PDB entry 2GMT | X-ray diffraction, 1.80 A resolution | chains A and C of the 3 polymer chains in the assembly

[Chain A]
Name: Gamma-chymotrypsin
Source organism: Bos taurus
Notes: EC 3.4.21.1
UniProt: P00766 (CTRA_BOVIN); residues 1-13 here = UniProt positions 1-13
Sequence (13 residues; each row starts with the number of its first residue):
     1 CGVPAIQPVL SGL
Unresolved in the structure: 11-13

[Chain C]
Name: Gamma-chymotrypsin
Notes: EC 3.4.21.1
UniProt: P00766 (CTRA_BOVIN); residue numbers follow UniProt; this construct covers 149-245
Sequence (97 residues; row label = number of the first residue in the row):
   149 ANTPDRLQQA SLPLLSNTNC KKYWGTKIKD AMICAGASGV SSCMGDSGGP LVCKKNGAWT
   209 LVGIVSWGSS TCSTSTPGVY ARVTALVNWV QQTLAAN
Unresolved in the structure: 149-150
UniProt features mapped onto this chain:
  - active site: S195 (Charge relay system)
Disulfide bonds: C168-C182, C191-C220
Ligand contacts: HIN ((2S) N-acetyl-L-alanyl-alphal-phenylalanyl-chloroethylketone): S190, C191, M192, S195, S214, W215, G216, S217, C220

[Chain A / chain C interface]
Contacting residue pairs - 6 pairs, chain A then chain C:
  G2(A) - A206(C)
  G2(A) - W207(C)  hydrogen bond (backbone-backbone)
  P4(A) - W207(C)
  P8(A) - W207(C)
  V9(A) - Q157(C)  hydrogen bond (backbone-side chain)
  L10(A) - Q157(C)
Also at the interface, not in a pair above, chain A (7 interface residues in all): C1, V3
Also at the interface, not in a pair above, chain C (4 interface residues in all): G205

[In short]
7 residues of chain A and 4 residues of chain C are in contact, with 2 hydrogen bonds. Among the polar pairs
are V9(A)-Q157(C) and G2(A)-W207(C). Bound to chain C: compound HIN. From UniProt: active-site residue S195(C)
on chain C.
Chain A is Gamma-chymotrypsin (Bos taurus) and chain C is Gamma-chymotrypsin; the structure, Three-dimensional
structure of chymotrypsin inactivated with (2S) N-acetyl-L-alanyl-L-phenylalanyl-chloroethyl ketone:
implications for the mechanism of inactivation of ..., was determined by X-ray diffraction.
